3EJJ - chains A and B of the 3 polymer chains in the assembly; structure by X-ray diffraction, 2.40 A resolution.

[Chain A (and B)]
Name: Colony stimulating factor-1
Source organism: Mus musculus
Notes: fragment: M-CSF to 180); chain B of this document is another copy of the same molecule, construct and numbering; everything in this record applies to it too
Reference sequence: Q3U395 (Q3U395_MOUSE); residues 4-148 here correspond to UniProt positions 36-180 (UniProt number = residue number + 32)
Amino-acid sequence (155 residues; each row starts with the number of its first residue):
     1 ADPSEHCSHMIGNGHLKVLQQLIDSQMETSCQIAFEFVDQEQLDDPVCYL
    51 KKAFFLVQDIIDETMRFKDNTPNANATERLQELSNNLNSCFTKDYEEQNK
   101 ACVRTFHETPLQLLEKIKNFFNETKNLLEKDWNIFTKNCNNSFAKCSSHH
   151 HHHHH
Not modelled in the structure: 149-155 (chain B: 1-3, 149-155)
Construct notes: expression tag (1-3, 149-155)
Disulfide bonds: Cys7-Cys90, Cys48-Cys139, Cys102-Cys146

[How chain A and chain B interact]
Inter-chain disulfides: Cys31(A)-Cys31(B)
Contacting residue pairs (36):
  Asp24(A) - Thr71(B)
  Ser25(A) - Ser25(B)
  Ser25(A) - Gln26(B)  hydrogen bond (backbone-side chain)
  Ser25(A) - Phe67(B)
  Ser25(A) - Asn73(B)  hydrogen bond (backbone-side chain)
  Gln26(A) - Ser25(B)  hydrogen bond (side chain-backbone)
  Gln26(A) - Gln26(B)
  Gln26(A) - Met27(B)  hydrogen bond (side chain-backbone)
  Met27(A) - Gln26(B)  hydrogen bond (backbone-side chain)
  Met27(A) - Thr64(B)
  Met27(A) - Met65(B)  hydrophobic
  Met27(A) - Arg66(B)
  Met27(A) - Phe67(B)  hydrophobic
  Met27(A) - Pro110(B)  hydrophobic
  Met27(A) - Leu114(B)  hydrophobic
  Glu28(A) - Arg66(B)  salt bridge
  Glu28(A) - Phe67(B)
  Thr29(A) - Cys31(B)
  Thr29(A) - Ile33(B)
  Ser30(A) - Ile33(B)
  Cys31(A) - Cys31(B)  disulfide
  Ile33(A) - Thr29(B)
  Ile33(A) - Ser30(B)
  Ile33(A) - Cys31(B)
  Thr64(A) - Met27(B)
  Met65(A) - Met27(B)  hydrophobic
  Arg66(A) - Met27(B)
  Arg66(A) - Glu28(B)  hydrogen bond (backbone-backbone)
  Phe67(A) - Ser25(B)
  Phe67(A) - Gln26(B)
  Phe67(A) - Met27(B)  hydrophobic
  Lys68(A) - Ile23(B)
  Lys68(A) - Asp24(B)  salt bridge
  Thr71(A) - Asp24(B)
  Asn73(A) - Ser25(B)  hydrogen bond (side chain-backbone)
  Leu114(A) - Met27(B)  hydrophobic
Interface residues without a listed pair, chain A (18 interface residues in all): Pro110
Interface residues without a listed pair, chain B (20 interface residues in all): Gln20, Lys68

[In short]
18 residues of chain A and 20 residues of chain B are in contact, with 1 disulfide bond, 7 hydrogen bonds and
2 salt bridges. Polar pairs include Glu28(A)-Arg66(B), Lys68(A)-Asp24(B) and Ser25(A)-Gln26(B).
Both chains are Colony stimulating factor-1 (Mus musculus). Entry 3EJJ (Structure of M-CSF bound to the first
three domains of FMS) was determined by X-ray diffraction.
